8JNR - chains C and J of the 14 polymer chains in the assembly; structure by X-ray diffraction, 3.66 A resolution.

== Chain C ==
Molecule: Alpha-ketoglutarate-dependent dioxygenase alkB homolog 3
From: Homo sapiens
Notes: EC 1.14.11.33, 1.14.11.54
UniProtKB: Q96Q83 (ALKB3_HUMAN); residue numbers follow UniProt; this construct covers 70-286
Sequence (238 residues; row label = number of the first residue in the row):
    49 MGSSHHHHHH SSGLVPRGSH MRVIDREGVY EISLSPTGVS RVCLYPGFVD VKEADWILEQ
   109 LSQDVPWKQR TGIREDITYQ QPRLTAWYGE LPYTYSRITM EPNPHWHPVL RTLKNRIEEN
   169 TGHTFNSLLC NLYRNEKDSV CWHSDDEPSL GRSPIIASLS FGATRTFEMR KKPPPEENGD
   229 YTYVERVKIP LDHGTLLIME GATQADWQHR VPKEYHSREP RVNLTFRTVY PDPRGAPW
Disordered / not traced: 49-68, 120-123, 137-148, 223-233, 280-286
Differences from the reference sequence: initiating methionine (49); expression tag (50-69); engineered mutation Ser110 (Cys in Q96Q83), Cys189 (Asp in Q96Q83), Ser201 (Cys in Q96Q83)
Ion coordination: Mn2+: His191, Asp193, His257

== Chain J ==
Molecule: Synthetic antibody heavy chain
From: Homo sapiens
Notes: antibody fragment or engineered binder
Sequence (216 residues; each row starts with the number of its first residue):
     1 EVQLVESGGG LVQPGGSLRL SCAASGFNFS YSSIHWVRQA PGKGLEWVAY IYSSSGYTSY
    61 ADSVKGRFTI SADTSKNTAY LQMNSLRAED TAVYYCARGD SWYAMDYWGQ GTLVTVSSAS
   121 TKGPSVFPLA PSSGTAALGC LVKDYFPEPV TVSWNSGALT SGVHTFPAVL QSSGLYSLSS
   181 VVTVPSSSLG TQTYICNVNH KPSNTKVDKK VEPKSC
Disordered / not traced: 1, 133-135, 214-216
Disulfides: Cys22-Cys96, Cys140-Cys196

== Chain C / chain J interface ==
Pairs across the interface (14; chain C residue first):
  Asp98(C) - Ser54(J)  hydrogen bond
  Lys100(C) - Tyr31(J)
  Lys100(C) - Ser54(J)
  Lys100(C) - Asp100(J)
  Glu101(C) - Tyr52(J)
  Glu101(C) - Ser55(J)  hydrogen bond
  Trp104(C) - Ser32(J)
  Trp104(C) - Ser33(J)
  Trp104(C) - Tyr52(J)  hydrophobic
  Trp104(C) - Asp100(J)  hydrogen bond (side chain-backbone)
  Trp104(C) - Ser101(J)
  Trp104(C) - Trp102(J)  hydrophobic
  Gln108(C) - Trp102(J)
  Arg164(C) - Tyr57(J)
Also at the interface, not in a pair above, chain C (7 interface residues in all): Glu107
Also at the interface, not in a pair above, chain J (11 interface residues in all): Gly99

== Summary ==
7 residues of chain C face 11 of chain J across their interface, with 3 hydrogen bonds. Among the polar pairs
are Asp98(C)-Ser54(J), Glu101(C)-Ser55(J) and Trp104(C)-Asp100(J). His191(C), Asp193(C) and His257(C) form the
Mn2+ site.
Here chain C is Alpha-ketoglutarate-dependent dioxygenase alkB homolog 3 and chain J is Synthetic antibody
heavy chain, both from Homo sapiens. Entry 8JNR (Crystal structure of human ALKBH3 bound to 3mC containing
ssDNA through distal crosslink) was determined by X-ray diffraction, deposited together with 8JNK.
